PDB entry 4AXO | X-ray diffraction, 1.00 A resolution | chains A and B

# Chain A (and B)
Name: Ethanolamine utilization protein
Organism: Clostridium difficile
Notes: chain B of this document is another copy of the same molecule, construct and numbering; everything in this record applies to it too
UniProtKB: Q187N7 (Q187N7_CLOD6); residues 17-157 here = UniProt positions 17-157
Chain sequence (151 residues; numbered 15 to 165; the number before each row is that of its first residue):
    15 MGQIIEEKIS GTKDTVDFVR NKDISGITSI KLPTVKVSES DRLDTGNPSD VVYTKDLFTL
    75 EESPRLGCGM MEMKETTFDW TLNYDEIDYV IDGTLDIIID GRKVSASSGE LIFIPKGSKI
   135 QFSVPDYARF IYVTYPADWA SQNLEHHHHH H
Unresolved in the structure: 15-27, 154-165 (chain B: 15-28)
Sequence notes: expression tag (15-16, 158-165)
Bound ions: Mg2+: Asp114 (shared with Asp114(B) of chain B)
What the authors report for this chain:
  - conformationally variable residues (loop rearrangement): Arg56 to Asp64
  - contacts within the chain: Glu100-Asp102 (hydrogen bond)

# How chain A and chain B interact
Pairs across the interface - 97 pairs, chain A then chain B:
  Asn35(A) with Lys117(B)
  Asp37(A) with Ile113(B); Arg116(B), salt bridge; Val118(B)
  Ile38(A) with Arg116(B)
  Ser39(A) with Ile113(B); Arg116(B); Pro129(B)
  Gly40(A) with Phe127(B); Pro129(B)
  Ile41(A) with Ile111(B), hydrophobic; Ile113(B), hydrophobic; Val118(B), hydrophobic; Ile126(B), hydrophobic; Phe127(B); Pro129(B); Ser132(B); Ile134(B), hydrophobic
  Thr42(A) with Val118(B); Leu125(B); Ile126(B); Phe127(B), hydrogen bond (backbone-backbone)
  Ser43(A) with Val118(B); Ser119(B), hydrogen bond (side chain-backbone); Leu125(B); Ile126(B)
  Ile44(A) with Glu124(B); Leu125(B), hydrogen bond (backbone-backbone)
  Lys45(A) with Glu124(B)
  Leu46(A) with Tyr103(B), hydrophobic; Gly123(B); Leu125(B), hydrophobic
  Pro47(A) with Gly123(B)
  Phe72(A) with Phe127(B), hydrophobic
  Glu76(A) with Phe127(B)
  Ser77(A) with Phe127(B)
  Arg79(A) with Asp99(B), salt bridge; Lys130(B)
  Leu80(A) with Leu80(B), hydrophobic; Asp99(B); Glu100(B); Ile101(B), hydrophobic; Val147(B); Tyr149(B), hydrophobic
  Cys82(A) with Ile101(B), hydrophobic; Leu125(B), hydrophobic
  Asp99(A) with Arg79(B), salt bridge; Leu80(B)
  Glu100(A) with Leu80(B)
  Ile101(A) with Leu80(B), hydrophobic; Cys82(B), hydrophobic
  Tyr103(A) with Leu46(B), hydrophobic; Tyr103(B), hydrophobic; Ile105(B); Ile145(B), hydrophobic
  Ile105(A) with Tyr103(B)
  Ile113(A) with Asp37(B); Ser39(B); Ile41(B), hydrophobic
  Arg116(A) with Asp37(B), salt bridge; Ile38(B); Ser39(B)
  Lys117(A) with Asn35(B)
  Val118(A) with Asp37(B); Ile41(B), hydrophobic; Ser43(B)
  Ser119(A) with Ser43(B), hydrogen bond (backbone-side chain)
  Gly123(A) with Leu46(B); Pro47(B)
  Glu124(A) with Ile44(B); Lys45(B), salt bridge
  Leu125(A) with Thr42(B); Ser43(B); Ile44(B), hydrogen bond (backbone-backbone); Leu46(B), hydrophobic; Cys82(B), hydrophobic; Ile145(B), hydrophobic
  Ile126(A) with Ile41(B), hydrophobic; Thr42(B)
  Phe127(A) with Gly40(B); Ile41(B); Thr42(B), hydrogen bond (backbone-backbone); Phe72(B), hydrophobic; Glu76(B); Ser77(B)
  Pro129(A) with Ser39(B); Gly40(B); Ile41(B)
  Lys130(A) with Arg79(B)
  Ile134(A) with Ile41(B), hydrophobic
  Ile145(A) with Tyr103(B), hydrophobic; Leu125(B), hydrophobic
  Val147(A) with Leu80(B); Ile101(B), hydrophobic; Val147(B), hydrophobic
  Tyr149(A) with Leu80(B), hydrophobic; Tyr149(B), hydrogen bond
Interface residues without a listed pair, chain A (44 interface residues in all): Gly81, Ile111, Ile128, Ser132, Thr148
Interface residues without a listed pair, chain B (43 interface residues in all): Ile128, Thr148

# Summary
44 residues of chain A face 43 of chain B across their interface; the contacts include 7 hydrogen bonds and 5
salt bridges. Polar contacts include Asp37(A)-Arg116(B), Arg79(A)-Asp99(B) and Glu124(A)-Lys45(B). From the
paper: conformational variability at Arg56(A); contacts within the chain involving Glu100(A) and Asp102(A).
Chain A and chain B are both Ethanolamine utilization protein (Clostridium difficile); the structure,
Structure of the Clostridium difficile EutQ protein, was determined by X-ray diffraction, deposited together
with 4AXI and 4AXJ.
